8BVJ - chains B and A of the 23 polymer chains in the assembly; structure by electron microscopy, 4.50 A resolution (low resolution: residue-level contacts below are approximate; hydrogen-bond / salt-bridge calls are withheld).

== Chain B ==
Molecule: estA mRNA
Sequence (117 nucleotides; each row starts with the number of its first residue; note: 2 numbers in that range are skipped by the numbering (no residue carries them; nothing is unmodelled there); a row labelled like 80A-80B holds insertion residues (80A, then the next letters in order)):
     1 GCUGAGGAGGCUUUACGACGGGCCCCGAGGCGCAUGCCGACGACACGGCG
    51 GCCCGACAAUAAAAACAAA
    71 UCAUGGAGUA
80A-80B AG
    82 AGAAUGAUCAGAAUGGCGCUCAAGCCACUGGUAGCG
Disordered / not traced: 1-18, 29-44, 71-73, 80A-80B, 95-117

== Chain A ==
Name: Catabolite repression control protein
From: Pseudomonas aeruginosa
Notes: EC 3.1.11.2
UniProtKB: Q51380 (Q51380_PSEAI); residue numbers follow UniProt; this construct covers 1-259
Sequence (262 residues; row label = number of the first residue in the row; numbers below 1 keep their minus sign (Gly-2 is residue -2)):
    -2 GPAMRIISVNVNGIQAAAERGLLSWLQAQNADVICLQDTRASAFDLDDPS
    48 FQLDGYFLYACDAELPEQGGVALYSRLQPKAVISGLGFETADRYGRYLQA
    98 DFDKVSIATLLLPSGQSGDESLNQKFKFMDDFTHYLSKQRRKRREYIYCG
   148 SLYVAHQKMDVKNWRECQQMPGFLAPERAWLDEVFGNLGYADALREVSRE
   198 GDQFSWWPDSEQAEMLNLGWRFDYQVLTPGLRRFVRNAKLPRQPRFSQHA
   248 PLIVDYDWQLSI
Sequence notes: expression tag (-2 to 0)
Reported in the primary citation:
  - binding site for estA mRNA (chain B): Lys77, Lys135, Lys139, Arg140, Arg141

== Chain B / chain A interface ==
Residue-residue contacts (12; chain B residue first):
  G87(B) - Arg138(A)
  G87(B) - Lys139(A)
  G87(B) - Arg140(A)
  G87(B) - Arg141(A)
  A88(B) - Lys77(A)
  A88(B) - Ala78(A)
  A88(B) - Ile80(A)
  A88(B) - Asp98(A)
  U89(B) - Lys77(A)
  U89(B) - Arg141(A)
  C90(B) - Arg140(A)
  C90(B) - Arg141(A)
Interface residues without a listed pair, chain A (9 interface residues in all): Tyr143

== Summary ==
4 residues of chain B face 9 of chain A across their interface. The paper reports a binding site for estA mRNA
(chain B) at Lys77(A), Lys135(A) and Lys139(A) among others.
Here chain B is estA mRNA and chain A is Catabolite repression control protein (Pseudomonas aeruginosa). Entry
8BVJ (Hfq-Crc-estA translation repression complex) was determined by electron microscopy together with 8BVH
and 8BVM from the same study.
